Entry 1N9N (X-ray diffraction, 2.30 A resolution); this record covers chain A.

# Chain A
Name: putative blue light receptor
From: Chlamydomonas reinhardtii
UniProt: Q8LPE0 (Q8LPE0_CHLRE); numbering as in UniProt (aligned over 17-125)
Sequence (109 residues; each row starts with the number of its first residue):
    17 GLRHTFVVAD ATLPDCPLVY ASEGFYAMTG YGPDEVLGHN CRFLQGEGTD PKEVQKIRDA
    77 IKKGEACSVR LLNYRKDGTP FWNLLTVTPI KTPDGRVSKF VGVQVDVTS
Not modelled in the structure: 17
Residues lining bound ligands: FMN (flavin mononucleotide): Val23, Ala25, Phe41, Asn56, Cys57, Arg58, Leu60, Gln61, Val70, Ile73, Arg74, Ile77, Leu87, Asn89, Asn99, Leu101, Val103, Phe116, Val117, Gly118, Gln120
Reported in the primary citation:
  - conformationally variable residues (side-chain flip): Cys57
  - binding site for flavin mononucleotide: Cys57

# Overview
Bound to chain A: flavin mononucleotide. From the paper: a binding site for flavin mononucleotide at Cys57;
conformational variability at Cys57.
Chain A is putative blue light receptor (Chlamydomonas reinhardtii); the structure, Crystal structure of the
Phot-LOV1 domain from Chlamydomonas reinhardtii in illuminated state. Data set of a ..., was determined by
X-ray diffraction together with 1N9L and 1N9O from the same study.
